PDB entry 1Y3C | X-ray diffraction, 1.69 A resolution | chains E and I

# Chain E
Name: subtilisin BPN'
Source organism: Bacillus amyloliquefaciens
Notes: EC 3.4.21.62; engineered mutation(s): C-terminal 6-His tag
UniProt: P00782 (SUBT_BACAM); residues 1-275 here correspond to UniProt positions 108-382 (UniProt number = residue number + 107)
Sequence (281 residues; numbered 1 to 281; the number before each row is that of its first residue):
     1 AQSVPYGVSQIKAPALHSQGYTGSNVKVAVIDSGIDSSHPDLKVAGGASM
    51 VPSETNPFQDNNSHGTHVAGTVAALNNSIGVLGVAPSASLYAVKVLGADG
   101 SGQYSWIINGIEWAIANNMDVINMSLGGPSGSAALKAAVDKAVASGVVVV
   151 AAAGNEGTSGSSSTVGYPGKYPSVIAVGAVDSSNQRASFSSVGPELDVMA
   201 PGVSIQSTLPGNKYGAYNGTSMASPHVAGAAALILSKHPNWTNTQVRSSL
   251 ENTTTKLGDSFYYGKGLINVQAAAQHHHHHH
Construct notes: expression tag (276-281)
Metal / ion sites: Ca2+: Gln2, Asp41, Leu75, Asn77, Ile79, Val81; Na+: Gly169, Tyr171, Val174

# Chain I
Name: chymotrypsin inhibitor 2
Source organism: Hordeum vulgare
UniProt: Q40059 (Q40059_HORVU); residues 21-83 here correspond to UniProt positions 22-84 (UniProt number = residue number + 1)
Sequence (64 residues; numbered 20 to 83; the number before each row is that of its first residue):
    20 MKTEWPELVGKSVEEAKKVILQDKPAAQIIVLPVGTIVTMEYAIDRVRLF
    70 VDRLDNIAQVPRVG
Construct notes: initiating methionine (20); engineered mutation Ala62 (Arg63 in Q40059)

# How chain E and chain I interact
Contacting residue pairs - 46 pairs, chain E then chain I:
  His64(E) with Thr58(I); Met59(I); Glu60(I)
  Leu96(E) with Ile56(I); Thr58(I)
  Asp99(E) with Ile49(I); Leu51(I)
  Gly100(E) with Ile56(I); Val57(I); Thr58(I), hydrogen bond (backbone-backbone)
  Ser101(E) with Leu51(I); Thr55(I), hydrogen bond; Ile56(I); Val57(I)
  Gly102(E) with Thr55(I); Ile56(I), hydrogen bond (backbone-backbone)
  Gln103(E) with Thr55(I)
  Tyr104(E) with Gly54(I); Ile56(I), hydrophobic
  Ile107(E) with Ile56(I), hydrophobic
  Ser125(E) with Thr58(I); Met59(I), hydrogen bond (backbone-backbone)
  Leu126(E) with Ile56(I), hydrophobic; Val57(I); Met59(I)
  Gly127(E) with Ile56(I); Val57(I), hydrogen bond (backbone-backbone); Met59(I)
  Gly128(E) with Ile56(I)
  Pro129(E) with Gln78(I)
  Ala152(E) with Met59(I), hydrophobic
  Gly154(E) with Met59(I)
  Asn155(E) with Met59(I), hydrogen bond (side chain-backbone); Glu60(I), hydrogen bond (side chain-backbone); Tyr61(I); Arg81(I)
  Glu156(E) with Arg81(I), salt bridge
  Tyr167(E) with Ile56(I)
  Phe189(E) with Tyr61(I), hydrophobic
  Asn218(E) with Glu60(I); Tyr61(I), hydrogen bond (backbone-backbone)
  Gly219(E) with Met59(I); Tyr61(I)
  Thr220(E) with Met59(I), hydrogen bond (backbone-backbone)
  Ser221(E) with Met59(I), hydrogen bond (side chain-backbone); Glu60(I), hydrogen bond (side chain-backbone)
Also at the interface, not in a pair above, chain E (27 interface residues in all): Asp32, Leu135, Met222
Also at the interface, not in a pair above, chain I (14 interface residues in all): Pro52, Arg67

# Summary
27 residues of chain E and 14 residues of chain I are in contact, with 11 hydrogen bonds and 1 salt bridge.
Among the polar pairs are Glu156(E)-Arg81(I), Ser101(E)-Thr55(I) and Asn155(E)-Met59(I). Gln2(E), Asp41(E),
Leu75(E), Asn77(E), Ile79(E) and Val81(E) form the Ca2+ site.
Chain E is subtilisin BPN' (Bacillus amyloliquefaciens) and chain I is chymotrypsin inhibitor 2 (Hordeum
vulgare); the structure, Crystal structure of the complex of subtilisin BPN' with chymotrypsin inhibitor 2
R62A mutant, was determined by X-ray diffraction, deposited together with 1Y1K, 1Y33, 1Y34, 1Y3B, 1Y3D, 1Y3F
and 3 further entries.
